Entry 7PKJ (X-ray diffraction, 1.99 A resolution); this record covers chains C and D of the 4 polymer chains in the assembly.

Chain C (and D):
Molecule: Putative NADP-dependent glyceraldehyde-3-phosphate dehydrogenase
Source organism: Streptococcus pyogenes M49 591
Notes: chain D of this document is another copy of the same molecule, construct and numbering; everything in this record applies to it too
UniProt: A0A7G1J7Q1 (A0A7G1J7Q1_STRPY); residue numbers follow UniProt; this construct covers 1-475
Amino-acid sequence (496 residues; row label = number of the first residue in the row; numbers below 1 keep their minus sign (Ala-20 is residue -20)):
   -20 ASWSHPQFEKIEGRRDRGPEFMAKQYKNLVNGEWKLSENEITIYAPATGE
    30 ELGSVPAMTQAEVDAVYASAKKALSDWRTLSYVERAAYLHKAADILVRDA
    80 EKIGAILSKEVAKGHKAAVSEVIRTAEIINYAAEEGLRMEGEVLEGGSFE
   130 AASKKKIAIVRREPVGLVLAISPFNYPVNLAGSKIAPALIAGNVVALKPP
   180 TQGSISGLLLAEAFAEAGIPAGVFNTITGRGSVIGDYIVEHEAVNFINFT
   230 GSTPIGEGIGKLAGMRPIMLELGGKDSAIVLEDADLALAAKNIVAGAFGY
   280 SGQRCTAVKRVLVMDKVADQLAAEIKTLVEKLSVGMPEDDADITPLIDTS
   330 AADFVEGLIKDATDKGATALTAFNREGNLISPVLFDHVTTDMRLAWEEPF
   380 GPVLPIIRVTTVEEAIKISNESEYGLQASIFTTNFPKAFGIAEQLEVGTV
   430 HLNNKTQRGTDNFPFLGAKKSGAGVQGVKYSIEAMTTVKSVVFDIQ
Not modelled in the structure: -20 to 0
Construct notes: expression tag (-20 to 0); conflict Thr58 (Ala in A0A7G1J7Q1), Ala170 (Ser in A0A7G1J7Q1), Ala266 (Val in A0A7G1J7Q1)
What the authors report for this chain:
  - binding site for beta-mercaptoethanol: Cys284
  - catalytic residues: Glu250 (citing earlier work)
  - specificity-determining residues: Lys177, Thr180, Arg209 (proposed by the authors, not directly observed)

Chain C / chain D interface:
Residue-residue contacts (115):
  Glu106(C) with Phe128(D)
  Ile107(C) with Phe128(D), hydrophobic
  Tyr110(C) with Ser127(D); Phe128(D), hydrophobic
  Glu121(C) with Lys458(D), salt bridge; Tyr459(D), hydrogen bond
  Leu123(C) with Asn441(D); Phe442(D); Pro443(D); Tyr459(D)
  Glu124(C) with Asn441(D), hydrogen bond (backbone-side chain); Phe442(D)
  Gly125(C) with Thr439(D); Phe442(D)
  Ser127(C) with Tyr110(D); Asn441(D)
  Phe128(C) with Glu106(D); Ile107(D), hydrophobic; Tyr110(D), hydrophobic; Thr439(D); Asp440(D); Asn441(D)
  Ser132(C) with Thr439(D)
  Lys135(C) with Asn433(D), hydrogen bond; Gln436(D); Phe442(D)
  Ala137(C) with Phe442(D), hydrophobic
  Val139(C) with Pro443(D), hydrophobic
  Arg140(C) with Glu422(D), salt bridge
  Glu142(C) with Glu422(D)
  Gly235(C) with Met244(D)
  Glu236(C) with Met244(D)
  Gly239(C) with Gly243(D)
  Lys240(C) with Lys240(D)
  Gly243(C) with Gly239(D)
  Met244(C) with Gly235(D); Glu236(D); Leu249(D), hydrophobic; Leu251(D), hydrophobic; Lys449(D); Ala452(D)
  Leu249(C) with Met244(D), hydrophobic
  Leu251(C) with Met244(D), hydrophobic
  Phe414(C) with Phe472(D), hydrophobic
  Phe418(C) with Val470(D), hydrophobic
  Ala421(C) with Lys468(D), hydrogen bond (backbone-side chain); Val470(D), hydrophobic
  Glu422(C) with Arg140(D), salt bridge; Glu142(D); Lys468(D), hydrogen bond (backbone-side chain)
  Leu424(C) with Lys468(D), hydrogen bond (backbone-side chain)
  Val426(C) with Lys468(D)
  Gly427(C) with Val467(D); Lys468(D); Ser469(D), hydrogen bond (backbone-backbone)
  Thr428(C) with Ser469(D); Val471(D)
  Val429(C) with Ser469(D), hydrogen bond (backbone-backbone); Val470(D); Val471(D), hydrogen bond (backbone-backbone)
  His430(C) with Val471(D)
  Leu431(C) with Val470(D), hydrophobic; Val471(D), hydrogen bond (backbone-backbone); Phe472(D), hydrophobic
  Asn433(C) with Lys135(D); Asp473(D)
  Gln436(C) with Lys135(D)
  Thr439(C) with Gly125(D); Phe128(D); Ser132(D)
  Asp440(C) with Phe128(D)
  Asn441(C) with Leu123(D); Glu124(D), hydrogen bond (side chain-backbone); Ser127(D); Phe128(D)
  Phe442(C) with Leu123(D); Glu124(D); Gly125(D); Lys135(D); Ala137(D), hydrophobic; Val471(D), hydrophobic
  Pro443(C) with Leu123(D); Val139(D), hydrophobic; Ser469(D)
  Leu445(C) with Thr466(D); Val467(D)
  Lys449(C) with Met244(D)
  Ala452(C) with Met244(D)
  Lys458(C) with Glu121(D), salt bridge
  Tyr459(C) with Glu121(D), hydrogen bond; Leu123(D)
  Thr466(C) with Leu445(D)
  Val467(C) with Gly427(D); Leu445(D)
  Lys468(C) with Ala421(D), hydrogen bond (side chain-backbone); Glu422(D), hydrogen bond (side chain-backbone); Leu424(D), hydrogen bond (side chain-backbone); Val426(D); Gly427(D)
  Ser469(C) with Gly427(D), hydrogen bond (backbone-backbone); Thr428(D); Val429(D), hydrogen bond (backbone-backbone); Pro443(D)
  Val470(C) with Phe418(D), hydrophobic; Ala421(D), hydrophobic; Val429(D); Leu431(D), hydrophobic
  Val471(C) with Thr428(D); Val429(D), hydrogen bond (backbone-backbone); His430(D); Leu431(D), hydrogen bond (backbone-backbone); Phe442(D), hydrophobic
  Phe472(C) with Phe414(D), hydrophobic; Leu431(D), hydrophobic
  Asp473(C) with Asn433(D)
Also at the interface, not in a pair above, chain C (59 interface residues in all): Glu129, Ile136, Ile138, Ile247, Lys448
Also at the interface, not in a pair above, chain D (59 interface residues in all): Glu129, Ile136, Ile138, Ile247, Lys448

Overview:
The chain C/chain D interface involves 59 residues from each chain; the contacts include 19 hydrogen bonds and
4 salt bridges. Polar pairs include Glu121(C)-Lys458(D), Arg140(C)-Glu422(D) and Glu121(C)-Tyr459(D). The
paper reports the catalytic residue Glu250(C); a binding site for beta-mercaptoethanol at Cys284(C).
Both chains are Putative NADP-dependent glyceraldehyde-3-phosphate dehydrogenase (Streptococcus pyogenes M49
591). Entry 7PKJ (Streptococcus pyogenes apo GapN) was determined by X-ray diffraction (same publication as
7PKC).
